Entry 6PVH (X-ray diffraction, 1.89 A resolution); this record covers chain A.

# Chain A
Molecule: FAD monooxygenase
Source organism: Penicillium fellutanum
Reference sequence: L0E4H0 (L0E4H0_9EURO); numbering as in UniProt (aligned over 1-459)
Sequence (459 residues; each row starts with the number of its first residue):
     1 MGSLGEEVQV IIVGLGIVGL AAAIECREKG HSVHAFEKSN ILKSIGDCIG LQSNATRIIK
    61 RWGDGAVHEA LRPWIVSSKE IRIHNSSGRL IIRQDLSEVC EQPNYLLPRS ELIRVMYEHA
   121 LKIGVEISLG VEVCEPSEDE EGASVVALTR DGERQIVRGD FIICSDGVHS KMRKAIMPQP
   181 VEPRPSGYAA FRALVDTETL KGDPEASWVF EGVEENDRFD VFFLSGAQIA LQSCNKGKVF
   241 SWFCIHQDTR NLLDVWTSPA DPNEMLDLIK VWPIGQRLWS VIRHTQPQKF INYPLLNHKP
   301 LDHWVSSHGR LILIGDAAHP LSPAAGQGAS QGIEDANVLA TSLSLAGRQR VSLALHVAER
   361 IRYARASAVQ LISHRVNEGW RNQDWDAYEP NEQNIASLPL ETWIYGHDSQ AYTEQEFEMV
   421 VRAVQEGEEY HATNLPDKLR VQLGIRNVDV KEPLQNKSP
Disordered / not traced: 1-4, 449-459
Small-molecule neighbours:
  - FAD (flavin-adenine dinucleotide): V13, G14, L15, G16, I17, V18, G19, F36, E37, K38, S39, I41, I45, G46, D47, C48, I49, R109, V131, E132, V133, S165, D166, G167, R192, W256, G315, D316, A317, P323, G328, A329
  - OZ4 ((7aS,12S,12aR,13aS)-3,3,12,14,14-pentamethyl-3,7,11,12,13,13a,14,15-octahydro-8H,10H-7a,12a-(epiminomethano)indolizino[6,7-h]pyrano[3,2-a]carbazol-16-one): V76, I81, L96, V99, C100, N104, F219, V221, F223, Q228, F243, I245, A324, A325, G326, N394, I395, A396, P399, L400
Reported in the primary citation:
  - mutagenesis - R192A, R192K, Q232A, Q232E: decreased catalytic activity on OZ4
  - mutagenesis - D47A, D47N: abolished catalytic activity
  - catalytic residues: R192 (proposed by the authors, not directly observed)
  - catalytic residues: D47

# Overview
Ligands of chain A: compound OZ4 and flavin-adenine dinucleotide. From the paper: catalytic residues R192 and
D47; R192A, R192K and Q232A, among others, reduce catalytic activity on OZ4; 6 substitutions were tested in
all.
Chain A is FAD monooxygenase (Penicillium fellutanum); the structure, Crystal structure of PhqK in complex
with paraherquamide K, was determined by X-ray diffraction, deposited together with 6PVF, 6PVG, 6PVI and 6PVJ.
